Entry 5KL6 (X-ray diffraction, 1.64 A resolution); this record covers chains A and C of the 3 polymer chains in the assembly.

[Chain A]
Molecule: Wilms tumor protein
From: Homo sapiens
UniProt: P19544 (WT1_HUMAN), isoform P19544-2; residues 350-437 here correspond to UniProt positions 333-420 (UniProt number = residue number - 17)
Chain sequence (93 residues; each row starts with the number of its first residue):
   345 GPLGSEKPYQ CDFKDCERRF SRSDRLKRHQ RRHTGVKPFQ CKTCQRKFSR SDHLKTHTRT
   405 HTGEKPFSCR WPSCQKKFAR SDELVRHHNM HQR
Disordered / not traced: 345-350
Sequence notes: expression tag (345-349); engineered mutation Arg369 (Gln352 in P19544)
Metal / ion sites: Zn2+ site 1: Cys355, Cys360, His373, His377; Zn2+ site 2: Cys385, Cys388, His401, His405; Zn2+ site 3: Cys413, Cys418, His431, His435
What the authors report for this chain:
  - binding site for the 11-nt DNA strand: Arg366, Arg369, Arg372
  - conformationally variable residues: Arg369

[Chain C]
Molecule: 11-nt DNA strand
Sequence (11 nucleotides; numbered 1 to 11; the number before each row is that of its first residue):
     1 TACCCCCACG C

[Interface between chain A and chain C]
Pairs across the interface (14):
  Arg366(A) with DA2(C), base contact
  Asp368(A) with DT1(C), base contact; DA2(C), base contact
  Arg369(A) with DC3(C), base contact
  Arg394(A) with DC5(C), base contact
  Ser395(A) with DC3(C), hydrogen bond to the phosphate
  Asp396(A) with DC5(C), hydrogen bond to the base; DC6(C), base contact
  Lys399(A) with DC4(C), phosphate contact; DC5(C), salt bridge to the phosphate
  Arg424(A) with DA8(C), base contact
  Ser425(A) with DC6(C), hydrogen bond to the phosphate
  Asp426(A) with DA8(C), base contact
  Arg430(A) with DG10(C), base contact
Also at the interface, not in a pair above, chain A (15 interface residues in all): Lys371, Arg372, Phe411, Val429
Also at the interface, not in a pair above, chain C (10 interface residues in all): DC7, DC9

[Overview]
The interface between chain A and chain C involves 15 residues on one side and 10 on the other; the contacts
include 3 hydrogen bonds and 1 salt bridge. Polar contacts include Asp396(A)-DC5(C), Ser395(A)-DC3(C) and
Ser425(A)-DC6(C). From the paper: a binding site for the 11-nt DNA strand at Arg366(A), Arg369(A) and
Arg372(A); conformational variability at Arg369(A).
Chain A is Wilms tumor protein (Homo sapiens) and chain C is an 11-nt DNA strand; the structure, Wilms Tumor
Protein (WT1) Q369R ZnF2-4 in complex with DNA, was determined by X-ray diffraction, deposited together with
5KL2, 5KL3, 5KL4, 5KL5 and 5KL7.
